Entry 8CWO (electron microscopy, 2.84 A resolution); this record covers chains A and L of the 15 polymer chains in the assembly.

[Chain A]
Molecule: 16S ribosomal RNA
Organism: Cutibacterium acnes
Sequence (1537 nucleotides; each row starts with the number of its first residue):
     1 UUUUUCAUUGGAGAGUUUGAUCCUGGCUCAGGACGAACGCUGGCGGCGUG
    51 CUUAACACAUGCAAGUCGAACGGAAAGGCCCUGCUUUUGUGGGGUGCUCG
   101 AGUGGCGAACGGGUGAGUAACACGUGAGUAACCUGCCCUUGACUUUGGGA
   151 UAACUUCAGGAAACUGGGGCUAAUACCGGAUAGGAGCUCCUGCUGCAUGG
   201 UGGGGGUUGGAAAGUUUCGGCGGUUGGGGAUGGACUCGCGGCUUAUCAGC
   251 UUGUUGGUGGGGUAGUGGCUUACCAAGGCUUUGACGGGUAGCCGGCCUGA
   301 GAGGGUGACCGGCCACAUUGGGACUGAGAUACGGCCCAGACUCCUACGGG
   351 AGGCAGCAGUGGGGAAUAUUGCACAAUGGGCGGAAGCCUGAUGCAGCAAC
   401 GCCGCGUGCGGGAUGACGGCCUUCGGGUUGUAAACCGCUUUCGCCUGUGA
   451 CGAAGCGUGAGUGACGGUAAUGGGUAAAGAAGCACCGGCUAACUACGUGC
   501 CAGCAGCCXCGGUGAUACGUAGGGUGCGAGCGUUGUCCGGAUUUAUUGGG
   551 CGUAAAGGGCUCGUAGGUGGUUGAUCGCGUCGGAAGUGUAAUCUUGGGGC
   601 UUAACCCUGAGCGUGCUUUCGAUACGGGUUGACUUGAGGAAGGUAGGGGA
   651 GAAUGGAAUUCCUGGUGGAGCGGUGGAAUGCGCAGAUAUCAGGAGGAACA
   701 CCAGUGGCGAAGGCGGUUCUCUGGGCCUUUCCUGACGCUGAGGAGCGAAA
   751 GCGUGGGGAGCGAACAGGCUUAGAUACCCUGGUAGUCCACGCUGUAAACG
   801 GUGGGUACUAGGUGUGGGGUCCAUUCCACGGGUUCCGUGCCGUAGCUAAC
   851 GCUUUAAGUACCCCGCCUGGGGAGUACGGCCGCAAGGCUAAAACUCAAAG
   901 GAAUUGACGGGGCCCCGCACAAGCGGCGGAGCAUGCGGAUUAAUUCGAUG
   951 XAACGCGUAGAACCUUACCUGGGUUUGACAUGGAUCGGGAGUGCUCAGAG
  1001 AUGGGUGUGCCUCUUUUGGGGUCGGUUCACAGGUGGUGCAUGGCUGUCGU
  1051 CAGCUCGUGUCGUGAGAUGUUGGGUUAAGUCCCGCAACGAGCGCAACCCU
  1101 UGUUCACUGUUGCCAGCACGUUAUGGUGGGGACUCAGUGGAGACCGCCGG
  1151 GGUCAACUCGGAGGAAGGUGGGGAUGACGUCAAGUCAUCAUGCCCCUUAU
  1201 GUCCAGGGCUUCACGCAUGCUACAAUGGCUGGUACAGAGAGUGGCGAGCC
  1251 UGUGAGGGUGAGCGAAUCUCGGAAAGCCGGUCUCAGUUCGGAUUGGGGUC
  1301 UGCAACUCGACCUCAUGAAGUCGGAGUCGCUAGUAAUCGCAGAUCAGCAA
  1351 CGCUGCGGUGAAUACGUUCCCGGGGCUUGUACACACXGCCXGUXAAGUCA
  1401 UGAAAGUUGGUAACACCCGAAGCCGGUGGCCUAACCGUUGUGGGGGAGCC
  1451 GUCGAAGGUGGGACUGGUGAUUAGGACUAAGUCGUAACAAGGUAGCCGUA
  1501 CCGGAAGGUGCGGCUGGAUCACCUCCUUUCUAAGGAG
Unresolved in the structure: 1-5, 83-89, 906-1380, 1522-1537
Modified / non-standard residues: PSU (pseudouridine-5'-monophosphate) at position 498, G7M (N7-methyl-guanosine-5'-monophosphate) at position 509, 2MG (2N-methylguanosine-5'-monophosphate) at position 950, 5MC (5-methylcytidine-5'-monophosphate) at position 951, 5MC (5-methylcytidine-5'-monophosphate) at position 1387, 4OC (4n,o2'-methylcytidine-5'-monophosphate) at position 1389, 5MC (5-methylcytidine-5'-monophosphate) at position 1391, 5MC (5-methylcytidine-5'-monophosphate) at position 1394, UR3 (3-methyluridine-5'-monophoshate) at position 1485, 2MG (2N-methylguanosine-5'-monophosphate) at position 1503, MA6 (6N-dimethyladenosine-5'-monophoshate) at position 1505, MA6 (6N-dimethyladenosine-5'-monophoshate) at position 1506
Ion coordination: Mg2+ site 1 near U17 (its only coordinating residue here); Mg2+ site 2 near G25 (its only coordinating residue here); Mg2+ site 3: A63, C388, U389; Mg2+ site 4 near G100 (its only coordinating residue here); Mg2+ site 5: A109, G333; Mg2+ site 6 near C110 (its only coordinating residue here); Mg2+ site 7: A116, G117, G291; Mg2+ site 8: A175, C176; Mg2+ site 9 near A308 (its only coordinating residue here); Mg2+ site 10 near C354 (its only coordinating residue here); Mg2+ site 11 near A385 (its only coordinating residue here); Mg2+ site 12: A491, A492; 23 more Mg2+ sites not listed

[Chain L]
Name: 30S ribosomal protein S12
Organism: Cutibacterium acnes
UniProtKB: A0A2C6LJN0 (A0A2C6LJN0_CUTAC); residues 1-123 here = UniProt positions 1-123
Sequence (123 residues; each row starts with the number of its first residue):
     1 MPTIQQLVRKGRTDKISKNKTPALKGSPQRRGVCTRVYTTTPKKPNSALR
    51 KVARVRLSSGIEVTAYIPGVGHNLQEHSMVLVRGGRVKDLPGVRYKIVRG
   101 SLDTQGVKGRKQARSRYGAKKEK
Unresolved in the structure: 1

[Interface between chain A and chain L]
Residue-residue contacts (118; chain A residue first):
  G26(A) with Lys15(L), salt bridge to the phosphate
  A37(A) with Pro28(L), sugar contact; Gln29(L), hydrogen bond to the sugar
  C38(A) with Gln29(L), hydrogen bond to the sugar; Val98(L), sugar contact
  G39(A) with Ser115(L), hydrogen bond to the sugar; Gly118(L), sugar contact
  C40(A) with Arg114(L), hydrogen bond to the sugar; Ser115(L), sugar contact; Ala119(L), sugar contact; Lys120(L), phosphate contact; Lys121(L), hydrogen bond to the phosphate
  U41(A) with Lys120(L), salt bridge to the phosphate; Lys121(L), hydrogen bond to the phosphate
  G364(A) with Arg30(L), phosphate contact; Arg31(L), salt bridge to the phosphate; Ser58(L), phosphate contact
  A365(A) with Gly26(L), base contact; Ser27(L), base contact; Pro28(L), base contact; Gln29(L), sugar contact; Arg30(L), phosphate contact; Arg31(L), salt bridge to the phosphate; Ser58(L), hydrogen bond to the phosphate; Leu81(L), sugar contact
  C483(A) with Arg114(L), salt bridge to the phosphate; Ser115(L), phosphate contact; Lys121(L), salt bridge to the phosphate
  A484(A) with Ala113(L), phosphate contact; Arg114(L), hydrogen bond to the phosphate; Ser115(L), hydrogen bond to the phosphate; Arg116(L), phosphate contact
  C485(A) with Ala113(L), phosphate contact; Arg116(L), salt bridge to the phosphate
  C500(A) with Asn46(L), base contact; Ser47(L), sugar contact
  C501(A) with Ser47(L), hydrogen bond to the phosphate
  A502(A) with Ala48(L), phosphate contact; Leu49(L), hydrogen bond to the phosphate; Lys51(L), salt bridge to the phosphate; Val70(L), sugar contact
  G503(A) with Arg50(L), hydrogen bond to the base; Lys51(L), salt bridge to the phosphate; Gly69(L), phosphate contact; Val70(L), phosphate contact
  C504(A) with Asn46(L), base contact; Arg50(L), base contact; Tyr66(L), hydrogen bond to the phosphate; Pro68(L), phosphate contact; Gly69(L), hydrogen bond to the phosphate; Asp89(L), base contact; Tyr117(L), sugar contact
  A505(A) with Arg50(L), base contact; Val87(L), base contact; Lys88(L), base contact; Asp89(L), hydrogen bond to the base; Arg116(L), salt bridge to the phosphate
  G506(A) with Lys96(L), salt bridge to the phosphate
  C507(A) with Lys88(L), phosphate contact
  C508(A) with Lys88(L), salt bridge to the phosphate
  G7M_509(A) with Asn46(L), base contact
  C510(A) with Asn46(L), hydrogen bond to the base
  G511(A) with Asn46(L), base contact; Ser47(L), hydrogen bond to the base
  G519(A) with Arg110(L), salt bridge to the phosphate
  U520(A) with Gly109(L), phosphate contact; Arg110(L), salt bridge to the phosphate; Lys111(L), hydrogen bond to the phosphate; Gln112(L), hydrogen bond to the phosphate
  A521(A) with Lys111(L), phosphate contact; Gln112(L), hydrogen bond to the phosphate
  G532(A) with Arg116(L), sugar contact
  U533(A) with Arg83(L), hydrogen bond to the sugar
  U534(A) with Pro28(L), hydrogen bond to the sugar; Gln29(L), base contact; Arg83(L), sugar contact; Gly84(L), hydrogen bond to the sugar
  G535(A) with Thr21(L), sugar contact; Leu24(L), sugar contact; Pro28(L), sugar contact; Gly84(L), phosphate contact
  U536(A) with Asn19(L), phosphate contact; Thr21(L), phosphate contact
  U543(A) with Lys15(L), hydrogen bond to the base
  U544(A) with Arg12(L), phosphate contact; Thr13(L), hydrogen bond to the base; Asp14(L), hydrogen bond to the sugar
  A545(A) with Arg12(L), base contact
  U546(A) with Leu7(L), phosphate contact; Arg12(L), salt bridge to the phosphate
  G549(A) with Pro2(L), base contact; Arg12(L), hydrogen bond to the base
  G550(A) with Pro2(L), base contact
  G566(A) with Gln5(L), sugar contact
  G567(A) with Gln5(L), sugar contact
  C863(A) with Thr3(L), base contact
  C864(A) with Thr3(L), hydrogen bond to the phosphate; Gln5(L), phosphate contact; Gln6(L), phosphate contact; Arg9(L), salt bridge to the phosphate
  G865(A) with Gln6(L), hydrogen bond to the phosphate; Arg9(L), salt bridge to the phosphate; Lys10(L), salt bridge to the phosphate
  C866(A) with Pro2(L), base contact; Gln6(L), base contact; Lys10(L), salt bridge to the phosphate
  C867(A) with Arg12(L), base contact
  U868(A) with Arg12(L), base contact; Lys15(L), sugar contact
  G869(A) with Lys15(L), salt bridge to the phosphate
  A893(A) with Lys18(L), salt bridge to the phosphate
  C894(A) with Arg94(L), salt bridge to the phosphate
  U895(A) with Gly92(L), phosphate contact
  C896(A) with Lys43(L), salt bridge to the phosphate; Arg86(L), salt bridge to the phosphate
  A897(A) with Lys43(L), salt bridge to the phosphate; Lys88(L), salt bridge to the phosphate
  A1480(A) with Lys44(L), base contact
Also at the interface, not in a pair above, chain A (57 interface residues in all): A36, G482, A741, A892, A1479
Also at the interface, not in a pair above, chain L (64 interface residues in all): Gly71, Gly85, Pro91, Arg99, Gly100, Ser101

[Overview]
57 residues of chain A face 64 of chain L across their interface, with 29 hydrogen bonds and 26 salt bridges.
Polar pairs include G503(A)-Arg50(L), A505(A)-Asp89(L) and C510(A)-Asn46(L). The Mg2+ site 3 is built by
A63(A), C388(A) and U389(A).
Chain A is 16S ribosomal RNA and chain L is 30S ribosomal protein S12, both from Cutibacterium acnes; the
structure, Cutibacterium acnes 30S ribosomal subunit with Sarecycline bound, body domain only in the local
refined map, was determined by electron microscopy together with 8CVO from the same study.
